1IOD - chains A and B of the 3 polymer chains in the assembly; structure by X-ray diffraction, 2.30 A resolution.

[Chain A]
Name: Coagulation factor X binding protein
From: Deinagkistrodon acutus
Sequence (129 residues; numbered 1 to 129; the number before each row is that of its first residue):
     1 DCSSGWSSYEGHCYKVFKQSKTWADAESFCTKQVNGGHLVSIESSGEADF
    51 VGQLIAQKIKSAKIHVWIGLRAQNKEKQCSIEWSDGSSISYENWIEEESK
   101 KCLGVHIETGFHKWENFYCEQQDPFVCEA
Disulfide bonds: C2-C13, C30-C127, C102-C119
Metal / ion sites: Ca2+ site 1 near D1 (its only coordinating residue here); Ca2+ site 2: S41, E43, E47, E128; Ca2+ site 3: S80, E82; Ca2+ site 4: E98 (shared with 2 residues of chain G)
From the paper describing this entry:
  - Ca2+ coordination: E98

[Chain B]
Name: Coagulation factor X binding protein
From: Deinagkistrodon acutus
Sequence (123 residues; each row starts with the number of its first residue):
   201 DCPSDWSSYEGHCYKPFNEPKNWADAENFCTQQHTGSHLVSFQSTEEADF
   251 VVKLAFQTFDYGIFWMGLSKIWNQCNWQWSNAAMLKYTDWAEESYCVYFK
   301 STNNKWRSITCRMIANFVCEFQA
Disulfide bonds: C202-C213, C230-C319, C296-C311
Metal / ion sites: Ca2+: S241, Q243, E247, E320

[How chain A and chain B interact]
Disulfides between the chains: C79(A)-C275(B)
Pairs across the interface (96; chain A residue first):
  E27(A) with S280(B), hydrogen bond
  H38(A) with S280(B), hydrogen bond (side chain-backbone); N281(B)
  L39(A) with S280(B)
  V40(A) with W279(B)
  S41(A) with W279(B); N281(B), hydrogen bond
  I42(A) with W279(B); Y287(B)
  E43(A) with A283(B); Y287(B)
  S44(A) with Y287(B)
  S45(A) with Y287(B)
  A48(A) with Y287(B)
  G69(A) with Q278(B); W279(B); S280(B), hydrogen bond (backbone-backbone)
  L70(A) with W277(B), hydrophobic; Q278(B); W279(B)
  R71(A) with N276(B); W277(B); Q278(B), hydrogen bond (backbone-backbone)
  A72(A) with C275(B), hydrophobic; N276(B); W277(B)
  Q73(A) with N276(B), hydrogen bond (backbone-backbone); Q278(B)
  N74(A) with C275(B); N276(B), hydrogen bond (side chain-backbone)
  K77(A) with W272(B), hydrogen bond (backbone-side chain)
  Q78(A) with I271(B)
  C79(A) with I271(B), hydrogen bond (backbone-backbone); Q274(B); C275(B), disulfide
  S80(A) with Q274(B)
  I81(A) with L268(B), hydrophobic; S269(B); K270(B); I271(B), hydrophobic
  W83(A) with V240(B); S241(B); F242(B); M266(B), hydrophobic; G267(B); L268(B), hydrophobic; W306(B), hydrophobic
  S84(A) with W223(B); E227(B), hydrogen bond; H238(B), hydrogen bond (backbone-side chain); L239(B); G267(B), hydrogen bond (backbone-backbone)
  D85(A) with H238(B); S241(B), hydrogen bond
  S87(A) with Q243(B)
  I89(A) with L268(B), hydrophobic
  Y91(A) with F242(B); Q243(B); S244(B); T245(B), hydrogen bond; W306(B)
  E92(A) with W306(B)
  N93(A) with N304(B), hydrogen bond (side chain-backbone); K305(B); W306(B), hydrogen bond (backbone-backbone)
  W94(A) with I271(B), hydrophobic; V297(B), hydrophobic; K305(B); W306(B); R307(B)
  I95(A) with K305(B); W306(B), hydrogen bond (backbone-backbone); R307(B)
  E98(A) with W272(B); W306(B); R307(B); S308(B), hydrogen bond (backbone-side chain)
  S99(A) with W272(B)
  K100(A) with W272(B); S308(B), hydrogen bond (side chain-backbone)
  K101(A) with W277(B)
  L103(A) with W277(B), hydrophobic; W290(B), hydrophobic
  H112(A) with D289(B)
  K113(A) with D289(B); A291(B)
  W114(A) with W279(B), hydrophobic; Y287(B); T288(B); D289(B), hydrogen bond (backbone-backbone); W290(B); A291(B), hydrogen bond (backbone-backbone)
  E115(A) with A291(B)
  N116(A) with W272(B); W277(B); Y295(B)
Interface residues without a listed pair, chain A (44 interface residues in all): W23, I68, E82
Interface residues without a listed pair, chain B (41 interface residues in all): A248, M284, L285

[Overview]
Chain A and chain B form an interface of 44 and 41 residues respectively, with 1 disulfide bond and 21
hydrogen bonds. Among the polar pairs are E27(A)-S280(B), H38(A)-S280(B) and S41(A)-N281(B). S41(A), E43(A),
E47(A) and E128(A) coordinate Ca2+ site 2. The Ca2+ site 3 is built by S80(A) and E82(A). The paper reports
Ca2+ coordination by E98(A).
Here chain A is Coagulation factor X binding protein and chain B is Coagulation factor X binding protein, both
from Deinagkistrodon acutus. Entry 1IOD (Crystal structure of the complex between the coagulation factor X
binding protein from snake venom and ...) was determined by X-ray diffraction.
